Entry 5BKI (electron microscopy, 3.10 A resolution); this record covers chains A and G of the 8 polymer chains in the assembly.

== Chain A (and G) ==
Protein: Calcium-gated potassium channel MthK
Source organism: Methanothermobacter thermautotrophicus
Notes: chain G of this document is another copy of the same molecule, construct and numbering; everything in this record applies to it too
Reference sequence: O27564 (MTHK_METTH); residue numbers follow UniProt; this construct covers 1-336
Sequence (336 residues; numbered 1 to 336; the number before each row is that of its first residue):
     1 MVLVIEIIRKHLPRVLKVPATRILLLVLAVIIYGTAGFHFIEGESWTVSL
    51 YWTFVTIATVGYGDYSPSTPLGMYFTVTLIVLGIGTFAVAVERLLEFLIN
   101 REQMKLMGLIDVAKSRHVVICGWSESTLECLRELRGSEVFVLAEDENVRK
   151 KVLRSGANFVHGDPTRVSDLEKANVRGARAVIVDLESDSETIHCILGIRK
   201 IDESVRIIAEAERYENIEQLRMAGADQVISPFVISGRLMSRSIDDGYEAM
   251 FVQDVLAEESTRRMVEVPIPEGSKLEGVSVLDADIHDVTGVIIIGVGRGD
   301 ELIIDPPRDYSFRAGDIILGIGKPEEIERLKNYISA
Not modelled in the structure: 1-19
UniProt features mapped onto this chain:
  - motif: Thr-59 to Asp-64 (Selectivity filter)
  - binding site (Ca(2+)): Asp-184, Glu-210, Glu-212
  - mutagenesis: Met-107 (M107I: Elimination of the 26 kDa product and reduced levels of channel expression), Asp-184 (D184N: At high calcium concentration, mean open time is short and mean closed time is long compared with wild-type)
Ion coordination: K+ site 1: Thr-59 (shared with 1 residue of chain C; 1 residue of chain E; Thr-59(G) of chain G); K+ site 2: Thr-59, Val-60 (shared with 2 residues of chain C; 2 residues of chain E; Thr-59(G), Val-60(G) of chain G); K+ site 3: Val-60, Gly-61 (shared with 2 residues of chain C; 2 residues of chain E; Val-60(G), Gly-61(G) of chain G); K+ site 4: Gly-61, Tyr-62 (shared with 2 residues of chain C; 2 residues of chain E; Gly-61(G), Tyr-62(G) of chain G)
Ligand contacts:
  - Cd2+ (CD): Ser-124, Asp-184, Leu-185, Glu-210
  - phosphatidylglycerol (PGW; (1R)-2-{[(S)-{[(2S)-2,3-dihydroxypropyl]oxy}(hydroxy)phosphoryl]oxy}-1-[(hexadecanoyloxy)methyl]ethyl (9Z)-octadec-9-enoate), molecule 1: Ala-20, Ala-90, Val-91, Arg-93, Leu-94, Phe-97
  - phosphatidylglycerol (PGW), molecule 2: Val-81, Ile-84, Gly-85, Phe-87, Ala-88, Val-91, Glu-92
What the authors report for this chain:
  - binding site for phosphatidylglycerol: Ile-84, Phe-87, Ala-88, Ala-90, Val-91, Arg-93, Leu-94
  - mutagenesis - A90L (8-fold): decreased binding to TPeA
  - mutagenesis - V91F: unchanged binding to TPeA

== Interface between chain A and chain G ==
Contacting residue pairs - 41 pairs, chain A then chain G:
  Trp-52(A) / Tyr-62(G)  hydrogen bond
  Thr-56(A) / Tyr-62(G)  hydrogen bond
  Thr-59(A) / Ala-58(G)
  Thr-59(A) / Thr-59(G)
  Val-60(A) / Val-60(G)
  Gly-61(A) / Val-60(G)
  Gly-61(A) / Gly-61(G)
  Tyr-62(A) / Tyr-62(G)
  Gly-63(A) / Tyr-62(G)
  Ser-66(A) / Tyr-51(G)  hydrogen bond
  Ser-66(A) / Asp-64(G)  hydrogen bond
  Pro-67(A) / Tyr-51(G)
  Met-73(A) / Tyr-51(G)  hydrophobic
  Tyr-74(A) / Thr-47(G)
  Tyr-74(A) / Leu-50(G)  hydrophobic
  Thr-76(A) / Tyr-51(G)
  Val-77(A) / Phe-54(G)  hydrophobic
  Ile-80(A) / Phe-54(G)
  Ile-80(A) / Val-55(G)  hydrophobic
  Ile-80(A) / Ala-58(G)  hydrophobic
  Val-81(A) / Phe-54(G)  hydrophobic
  Glu-92(A) / Leu-98(G)
  Leu-95(A) / Leu-95(G)  hydrophobic
  Leu-95(A) / Leu-98(G)  hydrophobic
  Glu-96(A) / Arg-101(G)  salt bridge
  Glu-96(A) / Glu-102(G)
  Glu-96(A) / Lys-105(G)  salt bridge
  Ile-99(A) / Ile-99(G)  hydrophobic
  Gln-103(A) / Gln-103(G)
  Gln-103(A) / Leu-106(G)
  Met-107(A) / Leu-106(G)  hydrophobic
  Leu-109(A) / Arg-154(G)
  Ile-110(A) / Arg-154(G)
  Glu-146(A) / Asn-147(G)
  His-161(A) / Lys-150(G)
  His-161(A) / Arg-154(G)  hydrogen bond (backbone-side chain)
  Arg-166(A) / Glu-125(G)  salt bridge
  Arg-166(A) / Leu-128(G)
  Ser-168(A) / Arg-132(G)
  Asp-169(A) / Arg-154(G)  salt bridge
  Lys-172(A) / Arg-154(G)
Interface residues without a listed pair, chain A (35 interface residues in all): Pro-70, Ile-84, Val-91, Met-104, Asp-111, Glu-144
Interface residues without a listed pair, chain G (32 interface residues in all): Val-48, Tyr-65, Phe-87, Leu-94, Arg-149, Lys-151, Leu-153

== In short ==
Chain A and chain G form an interface of 35 and 32 residues respectively, with 5 hydrogen bonds and 4 salt
bridges. Polar contacts include Glu-96(A)/Arg-101(G), Glu-96(A)/Lys-105(G) and Arg-166(A)/Glu-125(G). From the
paper: a binding site for phosphatidylglycerol at Ile-84(A), Phe-87(A) and Ala-88(A) among others; A90L of
chain A reduces binding to TPeA.
Chain A and chain G are both Calcium-gated potassium channel MthK (Methanothermobacter thermautotrophicus);
the structure, Blocker-free closed MthK channel in nanodisc, was determined by electron microscopy (same
publication as 8FZ7, 8DJB, 5BKJ and 5BKK).
